9C8Q - chain A; structure by X-ray diffraction, 1.69 A resolution.

[Chain A]
Name: 3C-like proteinase nsp5
Source organism: Severe acute respiratory syndrome coronavirus 2
Notes: EC 3.4.22.69
UniProt: P0DTD1 (R1AB_SARS2); residues 1-306 here correspond to UniProt positions 3264-3569 (UniProt number = residue number + 3263)
Amino-acid sequence (306 residues; row label = number of the first residue in the row):
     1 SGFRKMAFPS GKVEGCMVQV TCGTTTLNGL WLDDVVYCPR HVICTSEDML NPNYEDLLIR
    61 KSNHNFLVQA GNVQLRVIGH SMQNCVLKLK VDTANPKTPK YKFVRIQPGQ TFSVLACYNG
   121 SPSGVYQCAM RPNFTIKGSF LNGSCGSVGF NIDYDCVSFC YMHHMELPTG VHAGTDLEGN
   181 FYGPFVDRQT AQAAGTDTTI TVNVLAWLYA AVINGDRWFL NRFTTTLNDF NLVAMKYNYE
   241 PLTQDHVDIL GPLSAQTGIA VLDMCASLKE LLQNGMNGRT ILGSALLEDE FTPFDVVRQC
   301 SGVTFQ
Unresolved in the structure: 306
Glycans and other covalent adducts: compound A1AU4 linked to Cys145
Residues lining bound ligands: A1AU4 ((7P,8S)-3-cyclohexyl-7-(3-methylpyridin-2-yl)pyrazolo[1,5-a]pyrimidine): Ser1, His41, Cys44, Met49, Tyr54, Phe140, Leu141, Asn142, Gly143, Ser144, His163, His164, Met165, Glu166, His172, Asp187, Arg188
UniProt features mapped onto this chain:
  - active site: His41 (For 3CL-PRO activity), Cys145 (Nucleophile)
  - site: Gln306 (Cleavage)
  - cross-link (Glycyl lysine isopeptide (Lys-Gly)): Lys5 (interchain with G-Cter in ubiquitin), Lys90 (interchain with G-Cter in ubiquitin)
From the paper describing this entry:
  - binding site for A1AU4: Cys145, His163
  - catalytic residues: Cys145

[Summary]
Covalently linked compound A1AU4: at Cys145. From UniProt: active-site residues His41 and Cys145. From the
paper: the catalytic residue Cys145; a binding site for A1AU4 at Cys145 and His163.
Chain A is 3C-like proteinase nsp5 (Severe acute respiratory syndrome coronavirus 2); the structure,
Co-structure of Main Protease of SARS-CoV-2 (COVID-19) with covalent inhibitor, was determined by X-ray
diffraction, deposited together with 9C7W and 9C80.
